Entry 8TKC (electron microscopy, 3.10 A resolution); this record covers chains D and I of the 12 polymer chains in the assembly.

== Chain D ==
Molecule: BG505 DS-SOSIP Transmembrane protein gp41
From: Human immunodeficiency virus 1
UniProt: Q2N0S5 (Q2N0S5_9HIV1); residues 512-664 here correspond to UniProt positions 509-661 (UniProt number = residue number - 3)
Chain sequence (153 residues; each row starts with the number of its first residue):
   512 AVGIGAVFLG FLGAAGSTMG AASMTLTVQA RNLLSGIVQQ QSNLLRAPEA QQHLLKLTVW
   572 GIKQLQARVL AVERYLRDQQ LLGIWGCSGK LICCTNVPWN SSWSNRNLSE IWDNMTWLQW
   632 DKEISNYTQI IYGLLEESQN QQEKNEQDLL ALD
Unresolved in the structure: 547-568, 664
Sequence notes: engineered mutation Pro559 (Ile556 in Q2N0S5), Cys605 (Thr602 in Q2N0S5)
Disulfides: Cys598-Cys604

== Chain I ==
Molecule: DJ85-b.01 FAB HEAVY CHAIN
From: Homo sapiens
Notes: antibody fragment or engineered binder
Chain sequence (240 residues; numbered 1 to 224 plus 16 insertion-coded residues; the number before each row is that of its first residue; a row labelled like 82A-82C holds insertion residues (82A, then the next letters in order)):
     1 QVQLQESGPG LVKASETLSL TCAVSGASVS GNYYW
   35A N
    36 WIRQSPGKEL EWIGNIH
   52A G
    53 NSGTTTYNPS LESRVTISTD TSKNQFSLKL
82A-82C TSV
    83 TGADTATYFC ATQFKKYW
100A-100K GLSVSSPFSFS
   101 DSWGQGVLVS VSSASTKGPS VFPLAPSSRS TSESTAALGC LVKDYFPEPV TVSWNSGSLT
   161 SGVHTFPAVL QSSGLYSLSS VVTVPSSSLG TQTYVCNVNH KPSNTKVDKR VEIKTCGGLE
   221 VLFQ
Unresolved in the structure: 114-224
Disulfides: Cys22-Cys92

== Interface between chain D and chain I ==
Residue-residue contacts - 24 pairs, chain D then chain I:
  Gly514(D) - Tyr34(I)
  Ile515(D) - Tyr34(I)
  Ile515(D) - Lys97(I)
  Ile515(D) - Phe100J(I)  hydrophobic
  Gly516(D) - Asn32(I)
  Gly516(D) - Gln95(I)
  Gly516(D) - Phe96(I)
  Gly516(D) - Lys97(I)  hydrogen bond (backbone-backbone)
  Ala517(D) - Asn32(I)
  Ala517(D) - Lys97(I)
  Ala517(D) - Tyr99(I)  hydrophobic
  Val518(D) - Asn32(I)
  Val518(D) - Tyr33(I)
  Val518(D) - Phe96(I)  hydrophobic
  Val518(D) - Lys97(I)  hydrogen bond (backbone-backbone)
  Val518(D) - Lys98(I)
  Val518(D) - Tyr99(I)  hydrogen bond (backbone-backbone)
  Phe519(D) - Tyr99(I)  hydrophobic
  Phe519(D) - Ser100C(I)
  Leu520(D) - Tyr99(I)
  Leu520(D) - Trp100(I)  hydrophobic
  Ser528(D) - Trp100(I)
  Ala532(D) - Trp100(I)  hydrophobic
  Thr536(D) - Trp100(I)
Other interface residues (no listed pair), chain D (11 interface residues in all): Met535
Other interface residues (no listed pair), chain I (14 interface residues in all): Gly100A, Val100D, Pro100G

== Summary ==
11 residues of chain D and 14 residues of chain I are in contact; the contacts include 3 hydrogen bonds. The
backbones hydrogen-bond at Gly516(D)-Lys97(I), Val518(D)-Lys97(I) and Val518(D)-Tyr99(I).
Here chain D is BG505 DS-SOSIP Transmembrane protein gp41 (Human immunodeficiency virus 1) and chain I is
DJ85-b.01 FAB HEAVY CHAIN (Homo sapiens). Entry 8TKC (CRYO-EM STRUCTURE OF HIV-1 BG505DS-SOSIP.664 ENV TRIMER
BOUND TO DJ85-b.01 FAB) was determined by electron microscopy (same publication as 8TDX, 8TE7, 8TJR, 8TJS,
8TL2, 8TL4 and 5 further entries).
